6TDZ - chains C and D of the 26 polymer chains in the assembly; structure by electron microscopy, 3.14 A resolution.

Chain C:
Protein: subunit alpha
Source organism: Euglena gracilis
Chain sequence (561 residues; row label = number of the first residue in the row):
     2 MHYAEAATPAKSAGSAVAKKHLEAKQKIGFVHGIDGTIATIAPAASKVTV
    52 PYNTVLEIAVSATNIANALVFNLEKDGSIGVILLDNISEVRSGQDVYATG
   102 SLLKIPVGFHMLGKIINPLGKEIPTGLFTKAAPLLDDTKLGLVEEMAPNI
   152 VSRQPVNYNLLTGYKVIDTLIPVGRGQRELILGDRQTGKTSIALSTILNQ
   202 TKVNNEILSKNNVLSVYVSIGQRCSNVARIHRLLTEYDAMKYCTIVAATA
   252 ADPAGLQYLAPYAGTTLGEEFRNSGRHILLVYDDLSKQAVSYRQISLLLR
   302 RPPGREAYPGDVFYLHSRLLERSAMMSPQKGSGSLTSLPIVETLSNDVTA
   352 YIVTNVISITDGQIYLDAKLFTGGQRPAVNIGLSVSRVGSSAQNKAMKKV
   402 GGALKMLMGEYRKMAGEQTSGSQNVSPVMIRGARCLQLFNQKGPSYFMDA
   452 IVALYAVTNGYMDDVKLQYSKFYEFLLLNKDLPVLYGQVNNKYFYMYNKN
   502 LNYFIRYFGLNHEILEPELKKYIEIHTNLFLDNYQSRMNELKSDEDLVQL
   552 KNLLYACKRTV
Not modelled in the structure: 2-21, 128-138
Bound ions: Mg2+: Thr191 (together with ATP)
Small-molecule neighbours:
  - ATP (adenosine-5'-triphosphate): Ile358, Ser359, Val386, Arg388
  - ATP: Asp185, Arg186, Gln187, Thr188, Gly189, Lys190, Thr191, Ser192, Gln223, Asp284, Phe372, Arg377, Pro378, Gln442, Lys443
  - fragment of triton x-100 (TRT): Arg186, Gln187, Phe372

Chain D:
Protein: subunit beta
Source organism: Euglena gracilis
Chain sequence (494 residues; each row starts with the number of its first residue):
     8 TAPATAADVKQVGYVQQIIGAVVDVTFTDSVPPVLTALTVDAKETGTLLT
    58 MEIVQHLDTKTARCICMSSTDMLRLRTPVVNTGSQITVPVGEATLGRIFN
   108 VMGDAIDQRGPVKNKVRWPIHRKAPTLAEQSGKDEVLVTGIKVIDLILPY
   158 CKGGKIGLFGGAGVGKTVIIMELINNVAKGHGGYSVFAGVGERTREGTDL
   208 YLEMMGSKVIDLQGDSKCVLVYGQMNEPPGARARVAQTALTMAEYFRDEA
   258 GQDVLLFVDNVFRFTQANSEVSALLGRIPAAVGYQPTLAEDLGMLQERIT
   308 STVKGSITSVQAVYVPADDITDPAPATTFSHLDATTVLSRSVAEAGIYPA
   358 VEPLECASRIMDPDAIDVNHYNVAMDIVEMLTKYKELQDIIAVLGIDELS
   408 EEDKLIVDRARKVAKFMSQPFAVAEVFTGMKGYYVQLEDCVSDFGSLLMG
   458 QCDNIPEMAFYMVGGLDSVKEKAAKMAAEAAAMRERARKAAEAK
Not modelled in the structure: 8-14
Bound ions: Mg2+: Thr174 (together with ATP)
Small-molecule neighbours:
  - ATP (adenosine-5'-triphosphate): Gly168, Ala169, Gly170, Val171, Gly172, Lys173, Thr174, Val175, Glu199, Arg200, Tyr355, Phe428, Ala431, Phe434, Thr435
  - ATP: Ser365, Arg366, Met368, Asp369, Tyr378

How chain C and chain D interact:
Pairs across the interface - 91 pairs, chain C then chain D:
  Lys48(C) - Arg83(D)
  Val49(C) - Arg83(D)
  Thr50(C) - Arg81(D)
  Pro52(C) - Met79(D)  hydrophobic
  Pro52(C) - Leu80(D)
  Pro52(C) - Arg81(D)
  Tyr53(C) - Ile25(D)  hydrophobic
  Tyr53(C) - Gly27(D)  hydrogen bond (side chain-backbone)
  Tyr53(C) - Thr77(D)
  Tyr53(C) - Met79(D)  hydrogen bond (backbone-backbone)
  Tyr53(C) - Leu80(D)  hydrogen bond (backbone-backbone)
  Asn54(C) - Asp78(D)  hydrogen bond
  Thr55(C) - Met79(D)
  Phe72(C) - Gly27(D)
  Asn73(C) - Ile25(D)
  Asn73(C) - Ile26(D)
  Leu74(C) - Gln24(D)
  Leu74(C) - Ile25(D)  hydrogen bond (backbone-backbone)
  Glu75(C) - Gln23(D)
  Glu75(C) - Gln24(D)
  Glu75(C) - Leu82(D)
  Lys76(C) - Gln23(D)
  Lys76(C) - Gln24(D)  hydrogen bond (backbone-side chain)
  Gly101(C) - Met79(D)
  Leu103(C) - Met79(D)  hydrophobic
  Met147(C) - Asn233(D)
  Met147(C) - Glu234(D)
  Pro149(C) - Thr201(D)
  Asn150(C) - Ile113(D)
  Ile151(C) - Ile105(D)  hydrophobic
  Ile151(C) - Thr201(D)
  Ile151(C) - Thr205(D)  hydrogen bond (backbone-side chain)
  Ile151(C) - Tyr229(D)  hydrophobic
  Val152(C) - Ile113(D)
  Val152(C) - Gln115(D)
  Arg154(C) - Thr201(D)
  Arg154(C) - Thr205(D)
  Pro156(C) - Leu209(D)
  Pro303(C) - Ala280(D)  hydrophobic
  Pro303(C) - Pro286(D)  hydrophobic
  Pro304(C) - Gly290(D)
  Gly305(C) - Val289(D)
  Gly305(C) - Gly290(D)
  Arg306(C) - Val289(D)
  Arg306(C) - Pro323(D)
  Arg306(C) - Asp326(D)  salt bridge
  Arg306(C) - Asp329(D)  salt bridge
  Gly311(C) - Glu277(D)
  Phe314(C) - Met232(D)  hydrophobic
  Phe314(C) - Arg239(D)
  Phe314(C) - Arg270(D)
  Phe314(C) - Gln273(D)
  Tyr315(C) - Met232(D)
  Tyr315(C) - Asn233(D)
  Tyr315(C) - Glu234(D)
  Tyr315(C) - Pro235(D)
  Tyr315(C) - Arg239(D)
  Ser318(C) - Met232(D)  hydrogen bond (side chain-backbone)
  Glu322(C) - Arg200(D)
  Glu322(C) - Thr201(D)  hydrogen bond
  Glu322(C) - Met232(D)
  Gln330(C) - Gln115(D)  hydrogen bond
  Val349(C) - Arg347(D)
  Thr350(C) - Ala324(D)
  Thr350(C) - Asp325(D)
  Tyr352(C) - Pro323(D)  hydrophobic
  Thr355(C) - Ala169(D)
  Thr355(C) - Tyr321(D)  hydrogen bond
  Thr355(C) - Ala324(D)
  Asn356(C) - Tyr321(D)
  Ile358(C) - Ala169(D)  hydrophobic
  Ile358(C) - Arg200(D)  hydrogen bond (backbone-side chain)
  Ser359(C) - Arg200(D)  hydrogen bond (backbone-side chain)
  Ser359(C) - Arg270(D)  hydrogen bond
  Ser359(C) - Tyr321(D)
  Ile360(C) - Arg200(D)  hydrogen bond (backbone-side chain)
  Ile360(C) - Met232(D)  hydrophobic
  Thr361(C) - Arg200(D)  hydrogen bond (backbone-side chain)
  Asp362(C) - Arg200(D)  salt bridge
  Asp362(C) - Arg202(D)  salt bridge
  Leu384(C) - Glu351(D)
  Val386(C) - Phe434(D)  hydrophobic
  Ser387(C) - Phe434(D)
  Arg388(C) - Arg200(D)
  Arg388(C) - Phe434(D)
  Val389(C) - Arg202(D)
  Ser391(C) - Val433(D)
  Lys406(C) - Val433(D)
  Lys406(C) - Phe434(D)  hydrogen bond (side chain-backbone)
  Lys414(C) - Met465(D)
  Pro428(C) - Arg493(D)
Other interface residues (no listed pair), chain C (58 interface residues in all): Ser47, Val51, Ser102, Ala148, Arg179, Asp312, Arg319, Ala351
Other interface residues (no listed pair), chain D (54 interface residues in all): Asp114, Gly170, Gly198, Glu199, Gly204, Asp206, Pro236, Tyr468

In short:
The interface between chain C and chain D involves 58 residues on one side and 54 on the other; the contacts
include 17 hydrogen bonds and 4 salt bridges. Polar contacts include Arg306(C)-Asp326(D), Arg306(C)-Asp329(D)
and Asp362(C)-Arg200(D).
Here chain C is subunit alpha and chain D is subunit beta, both from Euglena gracilis. Entry 6TDZ (Cryo-EM
structure of Euglena gracilis mitochondrial ATP synthase, OSCP/F1/c-ring, rotational state 2) was determined
by electron microscopy, deposited together with 6TDU, 6TDV, 6TDW, 6TDX, 6TDY and 6TE0.
